PDB entry 6QSP | X-ray diffraction, 1.45 A resolution | chains A and B

== Chain A ==
Molecule: Beta-ketoacyl synthase
From: Xenorhabdus doucetiae
Notes: EC 2.3.1.41
UniProtKB: A0A068QVX9 (A0A068QVX9_9GAMM); residue numbers follow UniProt; this construct covers 2-391
Amino-acid sequence (406 residues; row label = number of the first residue in the row; numbers below 1 keep their minus sign (Met-14 is residue -14)):
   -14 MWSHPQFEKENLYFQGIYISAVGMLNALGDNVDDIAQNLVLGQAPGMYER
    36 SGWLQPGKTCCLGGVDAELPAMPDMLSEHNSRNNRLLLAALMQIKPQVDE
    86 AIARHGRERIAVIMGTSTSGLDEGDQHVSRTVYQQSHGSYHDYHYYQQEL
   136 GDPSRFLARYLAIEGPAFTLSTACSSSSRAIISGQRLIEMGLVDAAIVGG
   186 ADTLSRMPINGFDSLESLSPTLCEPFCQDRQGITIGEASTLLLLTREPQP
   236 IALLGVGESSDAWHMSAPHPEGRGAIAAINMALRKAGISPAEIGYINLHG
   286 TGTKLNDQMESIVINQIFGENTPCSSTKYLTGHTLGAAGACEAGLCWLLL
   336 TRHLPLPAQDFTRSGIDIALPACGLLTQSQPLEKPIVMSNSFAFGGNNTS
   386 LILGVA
Not modelled in the structure: -7 to -1
Construct notes: initiating methionine (-14); expression tag (-13 to 1)

== Chain B ==
Molecule: Uncharacterized protein
From: Xenorhabdus doucetiae
UniProtKB: A0A068QZ94 (A0A068QZ94_9GAMM); residues 1-239 here = UniProt positions 1-239
Amino-acid sequence (239 residues; numbered 1 to 239; the number before each row is that of its first residue):
     1 MKLTLDITDWQAIAPGLSLTEEWKAWSATLPAAIDKSRPLEKCTQLPMMT
    51 ARRLSSGSRLAVDCGLSLLRRHQVDAIVYTSRHGELERNYQILQNLAQQE
   101 SISPTNFAMSVHNSSVGNLTIVAKAPLVSSSVSAGIDSFQQGLFEALTLI
   151 HAGHRKVLFVDFEGEIPGFYHNVIDAKTPTYPFAVALLLEQGAGLSCTKQ
   201 SSMETEPSLPQSLQFLHGWLRGEQHFVVSGDHCQWNWSR
Not modelled in the structure: 1

== Chain A / chain B interface ==
Contacting residue pairs (100; chain A residue first):
  Gln40(A) - Leu96(B)  hydrogen bond (side chain-backbone)
  Gln40(A) - Gln99(B)
  Gly109(A) - Leu93(B)
  Asp110(A) - Leu93(B)
  His112(A) - Phe169(B)
  Val113(A) - Leu93(B)  hydrophobic
  Val113(A) - Phe169(B)  hydrophobic
  Val113(A) - Tyr170(B)
  Ser114(A) - Ala97(B)
  Thr116(A) - Phe169(B)
  Val117(A) - Gln94(B)
  Tyr118(A) - Ala97(B)  hydrogen bond (side chain-backbone)
  Tyr118(A) - Gln98(B)
  Tyr128(A) - Tyr170(B)
  Tyr130(A) - His83(B)  hydrogen bond
  Tyr130(A) - Leu86(B)
  Tyr130(A) - Val173(B)
  Tyr131(A) - Arg82(B)
  Tyr131(A) - Glu206(B)  hydrogen bond
  Gln133(A) - Leu86(B)
  Gln133(A) - Tyr170(B)
  Glu134(A) - Arg82(B)  salt bridge
  Glu134(A) - Gly135(B)
  Leu135(A) - His112(B)
  Leu135(A) - Ser133(B)
  Gly136(A) - Ser133(B)  hydrogen bond (backbone-side chain)
  Gly136(A) - Ala134(B)
  Arg140(A) - Gly135(B)
  Glu149(A) - Lys199(B)  salt bridge
  Pro151(A) - Gln141(B)
  Pro151(A) - Phe144(B)  hydrophobic
  Ala152(A) - Ala134(B)
  Ala152(A) - Gln141(B)  hydrogen bond (backbone-side chain)
  Phe153(A) - Val132(B)  hydrophobic
  Phe153(A) - Ala134(B)  hydrophobic
  Phe153(A) - Gln141(B)
  Phe153(A) - Phe144(B)  hydrophobic
  Phe153(A) - Glu145(B)
  Thr154(A) - Val132(B)
  Thr154(A) - Ser133(B)  hydrogen bond (backbone-backbone)
  Leu155(A) - Ser130(B)
  Leu155(A) - Ser131(B)
  Leu155(A) - Glu145(B)
  Ser156(A) - His112(B)
  Ser156(A) - Asn113(B)  hydrogen bond (backbone-backbone)
  Ser156(A) - Ser131(B)  hydrogen bond (backbone-backbone)
  Thr157(A) - Asn113(B)
  Thr157(A) - Ser131(B)
  Ala158(A) - Asn113(B)
  Arg164(A) - Ser129(B)
  Arg164(A) - Ser130(B)  hydrogen bond
  Arg164(A) - Glu145(B)  salt bridge
  Ser168(A) - Glu145(B)  hydrogen bond
  Ser168(A) - Thr148(B)
  Arg171(A) - Thr148(B)
  Arg171(A) - Leu149(B)
  Arg171(A) - Ala152(B)
  Leu172(A) - Thr148(B)
  Glu174(A) - His151(B)  salt bridge
  Met175(A) - Leu147(B)
  Met175(A) - Thr148(B)
  Met175(A) - His151(B)
  Leu177(A) - Lys2(B)
  Arg191(A) - Leu96(B)
  Met192(A) - Asn89(B)
  Met192(A) - Ile92(B)  hydrophobic
  Met192(A) - Leu96(B)
  Met192(A) - Phe107(B)
  Met192(A) - Ser110(B)
  Pro193(A) - Phe107(B)  hydrophobic
  Asn195(A) - Leu96(B)
  Asn195(A) - Ile102(B)
  Gly196(A) - Phe107(B)
  Phe197(A) - Phe107(B)
  Ser199(A) - Ile102(B)
  Ser199(A) - Pro104(B)
  Leu200(A) - Pro104(B)  hydrophobic
  Leu200(A) - Phe107(B)  hydrophobic
  Glu243(A) - Val128(B)
  Glu243(A) - Leu149(B)
  Glu243(A) - His154(B)  salt bridge
  Ser245(A) - Pro126(B)
  Ser245(A) - Leu127(B)  hydrogen bond (side chain-backbone)
  Ser245(A) - Val128(B)
  Ser245(A) - Ser129(B)  hydrogen bond
  Ala247(A) - Thr120(B)
  Ala247(A) - Ile121(B)
  Ala247(A) - Ala125(B)
  Ala247(A) - Pro126(B)
  Trp248(A) - Ile121(B)
  His249(A) - Ile121(B)
  Met250(A) - Ala108(B)
  Met250(A) - Met109(B)  hydrophobic
  Met250(A) - Val111(B)  hydrophobic
  Met250(A) - Ser114(B)
  Met250(A) - Asn118(B)
  Met250(A) - Ile121(B)
  Phe379(A) - Asn113(B)  hydrogen bond (backbone-side chain)
  Gly380(A) - Asn113(B)
  Asn382(A) - Ser129(B)  hydrogen bond (side chain-backbone)
Also at the interface, not in a pair above, chain A (55 interface residues in all): Leu106, Gly150, Ser244, Asp246, Arg258
Also at the interface, not in a pair above, chain B (57 interface residues in all): Tyr90, Ser103, Gly117, Lys124, Ile136, Ile174, Asp231

== Summary ==
The interface between chain A and chain B involves 55 residues on one side and 57 on the other, with 15
hydrogen bonds and 5 salt bridges. Polar pairs include Glu134(A)-Arg82(B), Glu149(A)-Lys199(B) and
Arg164(A)-Glu145(B).
Chain A is Beta-ketoacyl synthase and chain B is Uncharacterized protein, both from Xenorhabdus doucetiae; the
structure, Ketosynthase (ApeO) in Complex with its Chain Length Factor (ApeC) from Xenorhabdus doucetiae, was
determined by X-ray diffraction (same publication as 6QSR).
